Entry 6LA4 (electron microscopy, 2.34 A resolution); this record covers chains B and C of the 4 polymer chains in the assembly.

Chain B:
Protein: Capsid protein VP2
From: Echovirus E11
Chain sequence (251 residues; row label = number of the first residue in the row):
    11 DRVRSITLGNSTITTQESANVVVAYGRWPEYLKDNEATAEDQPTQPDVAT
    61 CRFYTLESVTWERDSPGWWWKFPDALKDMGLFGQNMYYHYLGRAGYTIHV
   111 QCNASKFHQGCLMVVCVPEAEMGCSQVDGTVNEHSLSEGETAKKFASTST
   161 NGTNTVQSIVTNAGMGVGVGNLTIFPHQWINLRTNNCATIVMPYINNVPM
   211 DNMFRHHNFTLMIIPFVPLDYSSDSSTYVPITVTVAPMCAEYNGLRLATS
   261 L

Chain C:
Protein: Capsid protein VP3
From: Echovirus E11
Chain sequence (238 residues; numbered 1 to 238; the number before each row is that of its first residue):
     1 GLPVMNTPGSNQFLTSDDFQSPSAMPQFDVTPELNIPGEVQNLMEIAEVD
    51 SVVPVNNVEGKLDTMEIYRIPVQSGNHQSSQVFGFQVQPGLDNVFKHTLL
   101 GEILNYYAHWSGSIKLTFVFCGSAMATGKFLLAYAPPGANAPKSRKDAML
   151 GTHIIWDVGLQSSCVLCIPWISQTHYRLVQQDEYTSAGNVTCWYQTGIVV
   201 PAGTPTSCSIMCFVSACNDFSVRLLKDTPFIEQSALLQ

How chain B and chain C interact:
Pairs across the interface (52):
  Tyr35(B) - Gly38(C)
  Arg37(B) - Asn35(C)  hydrogen bond (side chain-backbone)
  Arg37(B) - Pro37(C)
  Glu46(B) - Asn35(C)
  Lys116(B) - Ser123(C)  hydrogen bond (backbone-side chain)
  Lys116(B) - Ala124(C)
  Lys116(B) - Met125(C)
  Phe117(B) - Ser123(C)
  Phe117(B) - Ala202(C)
  Phe117(B) - Gly203(C)
  Phe117(B) - Thr204(C)
  Phe117(B) - Pro205(C)
  His118(B) - Ser123(C)
  Gln119(B) - Gly122(C)
  Gln119(B) - Ser123(C)
  Gln119(B) - Ser207(C)  hydrogen bond (side chain-backbone)
  Val170(B) - Met65(C)  hydrophobic
  Thr171(B) - Asp63(C)
  Thr171(B) - Thr64(C)
  Val179(B) - Met65(C)  hydrophobic
  Val179(B) - Tyr68(C)
  Gly180(B) - Ser51(C)
  Gly180(B) - Val52(C)  hydrogen bond (backbone-backbone)
  Gly180(B) - Tyr68(C)  hydrogen bond (backbone-side chain)
  Asn181(B) - Ser51(C)
  Asn181(B) - His97(C)  hydrogen bond (side chain-backbone)
  Asn181(B) - Thr98(C)
  Asn181(B) - Leu99(C)  hydrogen bond (side chain-backbone)
  Thr183(B) - Val49(C)
  Thr183(B) - Asp50(C)  hydrogen bond (side chain-backbone)
  Thr183(B) - Ser51(C)
  Trp189(B) - Phe213(C)  hydrophobic
  Asn191(B) - Phe120(C)  hydrogen bond (side chain-backbone)
  Arg193(B) - Phe120(C)
  Arg193(B) - Gly122(C)
  Arg193(B) - Ser123(C)  hydrogen bond (side chain-backbone)
  Arg193(B) - Ala124(C)
  Arg193(B) - Ala126(C)
  Arg193(B) - Val158(C)
  Arg193(B) - Gly159(C)  hydrogen bond (side chain-backbone)
  Asn206(B) - Ile36(C)
  Phe226(B) - Met65(C)  hydrophobic
  Phe226(B) - Arg69(C)  hydrogen bond (backbone-side chain)
  Phe226(B) - Met211(C)  hydrophobic
  Val227(B) - Cys121(C)  hydrophobic
  Val227(B) - Ser209(C)
  Pro228(B) - Arg69(C)
  Asp230(B) - Pro205(C)
  Tyr231(B) - Pro205(C)  hydrophobic
  Ser232(B) - Gly203(C)
  Ser232(B) - Thr204(C)  hydrogen bond (side chain-backbone)
  Ser232(B) - Pro205(C)
Other interface residues (no listed pair), chain B (33 interface residues in all): Cys121, Ile169, Ile184, Thr194, Pro203, Tyr204, Ile205, Asn207, Val208, Pro209
Other interface residues (no listed pair), chain C (38 interface residues in all): Leu34, Ile46, Val119, Ser162, Cys208

Summary:
The interface between chain B and chain C involves 33 residues on one side and 38 on the other; the contacts
include 13 hydrogen bonds. Polar contacts include Arg37(B)-Asn35(C), Lys116(B)-Ser123(C) and
Gln119(B)-Ser207(C).
Here chain B is Capsid protein VP2 and chain C is Capsid protein VP3, both from Echovirus E11. Entry 6LA4
(Cryo-EM structure of full echovirus 11 particle at pH 5.5) was determined by electron microscopy (same
publication as 6LA3, 6LA5, 6LA6, 6LA7, 6LAO, 6LAP and 3 further entries).
